PDB entry 6AM0 | X-ray diffraction, 2.84 A resolution | chains D and H of the 8 polymer chains in the assembly

[Chain D (and H)]
Protein: KLLA0A11308p
Organism: Kluyveromyces lactis (strain ATCC 8585 / CBS 2359 / DSM 70799 / NBRC 1267 / NRRL Y-1140 / WM37)
Notes: chain H of this document is another copy of the same molecule, construct and numbering; everything in this record applies to it too
Reference sequence: Q6CX48 (Q6CX48_KLULA); residue numbers follow UniProt; this construct covers 1-66
Chain sequence (66 residues; row label = number of the first residue in the row):
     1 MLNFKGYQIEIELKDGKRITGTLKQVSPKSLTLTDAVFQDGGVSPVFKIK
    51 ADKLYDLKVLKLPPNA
Disordered / not traced: 66 (chain H: 1, 14-16, 40-41, 65-66)

[Interface between chain D and chain H]
Contacting residue pairs (7):
  Glu10(D) with Tyr55(H), hydrogen bond
  Glu12(D) with Glu12(H); Arg18(H), salt bridge
  Arg18(D) with Glu12(H), salt bridge; Leu13(H); Tyr55(H)
  Asp56(D) with Arg18(H), salt bridge
Also at the interface, not in a pair above, chain D (6 interface residues in all): Gly16, Lys58
Also at the interface, not in a pair above, chain H (5 interface residues in all): Asp56

[Summary]
6 residues of chain D and 5 residues of chain H are in contact, with 1 hydrogen bond and 3 salt bridges. Polar
contacts include Glu12(D)-Arg18(H), Asp56(D)-Arg18(H) and Glu10(D)-Tyr55(H).
Both chains are KLLA0A11308p (Kluyveromyces lactis (strain ATCC 8585 / CBS 2359 / DSM 70799 / NBRC 1267 / NRRL
Y-1140 / WM37)). Entry 6AM0 (Crystal structure of K. lactis Edc1-Dcp1-Dcp2-Edc3 decapping complex with
synthetic cap substrate analog) was determined by X-ray diffraction.
